PDB entry 6AD0 | electron microscopy, 3.90 A resolution | chains H and B of the 6 polymer chains in the assembly

# Chain H
Name: VH of Fab 2G8
Source organism: Mus musculus
Notes: antibody fragment or engineered binder
Chain sequence (115 residues; each row starts with the number of its first residue):
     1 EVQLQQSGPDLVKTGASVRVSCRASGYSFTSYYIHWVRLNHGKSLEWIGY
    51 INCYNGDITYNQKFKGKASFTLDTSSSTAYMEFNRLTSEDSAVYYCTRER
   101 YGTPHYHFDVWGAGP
Not modelled in the structure: 1

# Chain B
Name: VP2
Source organism: Coxsackievirus A10
Reference sequence: A0A1V0FT21 (A0A1V0FT21_9ENTO); residues 1-255 here correspond to UniProt positions 70-324 (UniProt number = residue number + 69)
Chain sequence (255 residues; each row starts with the number of its first residue):
     1 SPSVEACGYSDRVAQLTVGNSSITTQEAANIVLAYGEWPEYCPDTDATAV
    51 DKPTRPDVSVNRFYTLDSKMWQENSTGWYWKFPDVLNKTGVFGQNAQFHY
   101 LYRSGFCLHVQCNASKFHQGALLVAVIPEFVIAGRGSNTKPNEAPHPGFT
   151 TTFPGTTGATFYDPYVLDSGVPLSQALIYPHQWINLRTNNCATVIVPYIN
   201 AVPFDSAINHSNFGLIVIPVSPLKYSSGATTAIPITITIAPLNSEFGGLR
   251 QAVSQ
Not modelled in the structure: 1-9, 141-142, 255

# Chain H / chain B interface
Residue-residue contacts - 4 pairs, chain H then chain B:
  N55(H) - Y162(B)  hydrogen bond (side chain-backbone)
  N55(H) - D163(B)
  D57(H) - R135(B)  salt bridge
  Y101(H) - D163(B)  hydrogen bond
Also at the interface, not in a pair above, chain H (5 interface residues in all): Y54, T74
Also at the interface, not in a pair above, chain B (5 interface residues in all): N74, T76

# Overview
Chain H and chain B each contribute 5 residues to their interface, with 2 hydrogen bonds and 1 salt bridge.
Polar contacts include D57(H)-R135(B), N55(H)-Y162(B) and Y101(H)-D163(B).
Here chain H is VH of Fab 2G8 (Mus musculus) and chain B is VP2 (Coxsackievirus A10). Entry 6AD0 (The
structure of CVA10 mature virion in complex with Fab 2G8) was determined by electron microscopy (same
publication as 6ACU, 6ACW, 6ACY, 6ACZ and 6AD1).
